PDB entry 6RDH | electron microscopy, 3.00 A resolution | chains T and Y of the 31 polymer chains in the assembly

[Chain T]
Protein: ATP synthase subunit alpha
Organism: Polytomella sp. Pringsheim 198.80
UniProtKB: A0ZW40 (A0ZW40_9CHLO); numbering as in UniProt (aligned over 1-562)
Amino-acid sequence (562 residues; row label = number of the first residue in the row):
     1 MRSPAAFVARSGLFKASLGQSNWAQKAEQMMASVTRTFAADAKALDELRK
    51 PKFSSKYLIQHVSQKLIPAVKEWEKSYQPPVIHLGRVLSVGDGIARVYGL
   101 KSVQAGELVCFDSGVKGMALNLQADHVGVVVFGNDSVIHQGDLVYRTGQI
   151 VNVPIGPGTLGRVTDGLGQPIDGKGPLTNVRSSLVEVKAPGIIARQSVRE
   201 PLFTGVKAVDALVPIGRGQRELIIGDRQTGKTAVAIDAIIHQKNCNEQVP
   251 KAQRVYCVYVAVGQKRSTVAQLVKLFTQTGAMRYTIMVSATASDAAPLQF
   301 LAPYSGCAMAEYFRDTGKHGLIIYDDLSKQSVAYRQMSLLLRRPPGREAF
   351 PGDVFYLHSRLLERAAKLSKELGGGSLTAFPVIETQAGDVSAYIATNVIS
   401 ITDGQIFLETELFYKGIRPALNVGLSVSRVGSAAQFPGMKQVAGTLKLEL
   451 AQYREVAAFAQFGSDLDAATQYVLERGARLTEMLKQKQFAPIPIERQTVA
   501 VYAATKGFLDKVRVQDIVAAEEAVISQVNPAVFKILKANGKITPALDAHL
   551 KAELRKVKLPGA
Unresolved in the structure: 1-39
Differences from the reference sequence: conflict R266 (Lys in A0ZW40)
Ion coordination: Mg2+: T232 (together with ATP)
Ligand contacts:
  - ADP (adenosine-5'-diphosphate): V427, S428, R429
  - ATP (adenosine-5'-triphosphate): R227, Q228, T229, G230, K231, T232, A233, E384, F413, R418, P419, Q486, K487, Q488

[Chain Y]
Protein: ATP synthase subunit beta
Organism: Polytomella sp. Pringsheim 198.80
Notes: EC 7.1.2.2
UniProtKB: A0ZW41 (A0ZW41_9CHLO); residues 1-574 here = UniProt positions 1-574
Amino-acid sequence (574 residues; each row starts with the number of its first residue):
     1 MALRYAAGLAKNVVQRQGASLNIARAFAAEPAPAIDAGYVSQVIGPVVDV
    51 RFDGELPSILSSLEVEGHSVRLVLEVAQHMGDNTVRCIAMDSTDGLVRGQ
   101 KVVDTGSPIKVPVGRGTLGRIMNVIGEPVDEQGPIDAADIWSIHREAPEF
   151 TEQSTEQEILVTGIKVVDLLAPYQRGGKIGLFGGAGVGKTVLIMELINNV
   201 AKAHGGFSVFAGVGERTREGNDLYREMIESGVIKLGAERGNSKCTLVYGQ
   251 MNEPPGARARVALTGLTVAEYFRDIEGQDVLLFVDNIFRFTQANSEVSAL
   301 LGRIPSAVGYQPTLATDLGGLQERITTTTKGSITSVQAVYVPADDLTDPA
   351 PATTFAHLDATTVLSRSIAELGIYPAVDPLDSTSRMLNPNVIGAEHYNVA
   401 RGVQKVLQDYKNLQDIIAILGMDELSEEDKLTVARARKIQRFLSQPFQVA
   451 EVFTGTPGKYVDLADTISGFQGVLTGKYDDLPEMAFYMVGDIKEVKEKAD
   501 KMAKDIASRKEADNKKVSEELKDIPSLDKLVSEIKEVVIEEDDGLEEDFK
   551 AEALSSETVVLNEEGKSVPLPKKN
Unresolved in the structure: 1-35, 557-574
Differences from the reference sequence: conflict A350 (Gly in A0ZW41), L387 (Arg in A0ZW41)
Ion coordination: Mg2+: T190 (together with ADP)
Ligand contacts:
  - ADP (adenosine-5'-diphosphate): G184, A185, G186, V187, G188, K189, T190, V191, R216, Y374, F447, A450, F453, T454
  - ATP (adenosine-5'-triphosphate): T383, S384, R385, L387, N388, Y397

[How chain T and chain Y interact]
Contacting residue pairs (135):
  G99(T) - R98(Y)  hydrogen bond (backbone-side chain)
  L100(T) - R98(Y)  hydrogen bond (backbone-side chain)
  K101(T) - R98(Y)
  S102(T) - V97(Y)
  V103(T) - L96(Y)
  V103(T) - V97(Y)
  Q104(T) - G95(Y)
  Q104(T) - L96(Y)
  Q104(T) - V97(Y)
  A105(T) - V43(Y)  hydrophobic
  A105(T) - T93(Y)
  A105(T) - D94(Y)
  A105(T) - G95(Y)  hydrogen bond (backbone-backbone)
  A105(T) - L96(Y)  hydrogen bond (backbone-backbone)
  L120(T) - V43(Y)
  N121(T) - I44(Y)
  L122(T) - Q42(Y)
  L122(T) - V43(Y)  hydrogen bond (backbone-backbone)
  L122(T) - L96(Y)
  L122(T) - R98(Y)
  Q123(T) - I44(Y)
  Q123(T) - R98(Y)  hydrogen bond (backbone-side chain)
  A124(T) - S41(Y)
  H126(T) - R98(Y)
  V127(T) - R98(Y)
  P157(T) - L545(Y)  hydrophobic
  P157(T) - F549(Y)
  L160(T) - L545(Y)  hydrophobic
  N179(T) - E546(Y)
  N179(T) - F549(Y)
  N179(T) - K550(Y)
  V180(T) - F549(Y)
  R181(T) - F549(Y)
  K188(T) - D91(Y)  salt bridge
  K188(T) - N252(Y)
  K188(T) - E253(Y)
  A189(T) - N252(Y)
  P190(T) - T217(Y)
  G191(T) - T217(Y)
  I192(T) - I121(Y)  hydrophobic
  I192(T) - T217(Y)
  I192(T) - N221(Y)  hydrogen bond (backbone-side chain)
  I192(T) - Y248(Y)  hydrophobic
  I193(T) - V129(Y)
  I193(T) - D130(Y)
  I193(T) - E131(Y)
  I193(T) - Y224(Y)  hydrophobic
  I193(T) - R225(Y)
  R195(T) - T217(Y)
  R195(T) - N221(Y)  hydrogen bond (backbone-side chain)
  Q196(T) - N221(Y)
  R220(T) - R216(Y)
  R220(T) - M251(Y)
  E247(T) - I539(Y)
  Q248(T) - I539(Y)
  V249(T) - I539(Y)
  P250(T) - V538(Y)
  P250(T) - E540(Y)
  K251(T) - E540(Y)  hydrogen bond (backbone-side chain)
  K251(T) - D543(Y)
  R254(T) - E540(Y)
  R254(T) - E541(Y)
  R254(T) - D543(Y)  salt bridge
  Y256(T) - D543(Y)
  Y256(T) - L545(Y)  hydrophobic
  R283(T) - E541(Y)
  R283(T) - D543(Y)  salt bridge
  Y284(T) - D543(Y)
  Y312(T) - F549(Y)
  Y312(T) - E552(Y)
  T316(T) - E552(Y)
  K318(T) - L545(Y)
  R343(T) - I44(Y)
  R343(T) - G45(Y)
  P344(T) - A299(Y)
  R347(T) - V308(Y)
  R347(T) - G309(Y)
  G352(T) - E296(Y)
  D353(T) - P46(Y)
  D353(T) - E296(Y)
  D353(T) - L300(Y)
  F355(T) - M251(Y)  hydrophobic
  F355(T) - R289(Y)
  F355(T) - Q292(Y)
  F355(T) - E296(Y)
  Y356(T) - N252(Y)
  Y356(T) - E253(Y)
  Y356(T) - P254(Y)
  Y356(T) - P255(Y)
  Y356(T) - R258(Y)
  Y356(T) - E296(Y)
  S359(T) - M251(Y)  hydrogen bond (side chain-backbone)
  E363(T) - R216(Y)
  E363(T) - T217(Y)  hydrogen bond
  E363(T) - M251(Y)
  E363(T) - N252(Y)
  S391(T) - A343(Y)
  T396(T) - Y340(Y)  hydrogen bond (backbone-side chain)
  T396(T) - P342(Y)
  I399(T) - A185(Y)  hydrophobic
  I399(T) - R216(Y)
  S400(T) - R216(Y)  hydrogen bond (backbone-side chain)
  S400(T) - R289(Y)  hydrogen bond
  S400(T) - Y340(Y)
  I401(T) - R216(Y)  hydrogen bond (backbone-side chain)
  I401(T) - M251(Y)
  T402(T) - R216(Y)  hydrogen bond (backbone-side chain)
  D403(T) - R216(Y)  salt bridge
  D403(T) - R218(Y)  salt bridge
  G424(T) - E370(Y)
  L425(T) - E370(Y)
  R429(T) - A185(Y)
  R429(T) - G186(Y)
  R429(T) - R216(Y)
  R429(T) - R218(Y)
  R429(T) - F453(Y)
  S432(T) - F453(Y)  hydrogen bond (side chain-backbone)
  F459(T) - I417(Y)
  F459(T) - A418(Y)
  F459(T) - L420(Y)
  F459(T) - G421(Y)
  F462(T) - A418(Y)
  F462(T) - I419(Y)  hydrophobic
  S464(T) - L420(Y)  hydrogen bond (side chain-backbone)
  N529(T) - L527(Y)
  K534(T) - I534(Y)
  I535(T) - L530(Y)  hydrophobic
  I535(T) - I534(Y)  hydrophobic
  A538(T) - I534(Y)  hydrophobic
  P544(T) - I524(Y)
  A545(T) - D523(Y)
  A545(T) - I524(Y)  hydrophobic
  A545(T) - L530(Y)
  H549(T) - P525(Y)  hydrogen bond (side chain-backbone)
  H549(T) - L527(Y)
Interface residues without a listed pair, chain T (88 interface residues in all): G106, I150, I155, G156, E186, S197, V198, P345, N397, G431, A433, A531, V532, L546, A548, A552, E553, R555
Interface residues without a listed pair, chain Y (78 interface residues in all): E215, G220, D222, S295, P305, V452, V517, S526, V531, V537, D542, G544, D548

[Overview]
88 residues of chain T and 78 residues of chain Y are in contact, with 19 hydrogen bonds and 5 salt bridges.
Polar pairs include K188(T)-D91(Y), R254(T)-D543(Y) and R283(T)-D543(Y). ADP is bound between chain T and
chain Y. Bound to chain T: ATP.
Chain T is ATP synthase subunit alpha and chain Y is ATP synthase subunit beta, both from Polytomella sp.
Pringsheim 198.80; the structure, CryoEM structure of Polytomella F-ATP synthase, Rotary substate 1A,
composite map, was determined by electron microscopy together with 6RD4, 6RD5, 6RD6, 6RD7, 6RD8, 6RD9 and 46
further entries from the same study.
